Entry 6QIB (X-ray diffraction, 2.80 A resolution); this record covers chains A and P of the 3 polymer chains in the assembly.

== Chain A ==
Protein: DNA polymerase epsilon catalytic subunit A
From: Saccharomyces cerevisiae
Notes: EC 2.7.7.7
Reference sequence: P21951 (DPOE_YEAST); numbering as in UniProt (aligned over 1-1187)
Chain sequence (1192 residues; row label = number of the first residue in the row; numbers below 1 keep their minus sign (Gly-4 is residue -4)):
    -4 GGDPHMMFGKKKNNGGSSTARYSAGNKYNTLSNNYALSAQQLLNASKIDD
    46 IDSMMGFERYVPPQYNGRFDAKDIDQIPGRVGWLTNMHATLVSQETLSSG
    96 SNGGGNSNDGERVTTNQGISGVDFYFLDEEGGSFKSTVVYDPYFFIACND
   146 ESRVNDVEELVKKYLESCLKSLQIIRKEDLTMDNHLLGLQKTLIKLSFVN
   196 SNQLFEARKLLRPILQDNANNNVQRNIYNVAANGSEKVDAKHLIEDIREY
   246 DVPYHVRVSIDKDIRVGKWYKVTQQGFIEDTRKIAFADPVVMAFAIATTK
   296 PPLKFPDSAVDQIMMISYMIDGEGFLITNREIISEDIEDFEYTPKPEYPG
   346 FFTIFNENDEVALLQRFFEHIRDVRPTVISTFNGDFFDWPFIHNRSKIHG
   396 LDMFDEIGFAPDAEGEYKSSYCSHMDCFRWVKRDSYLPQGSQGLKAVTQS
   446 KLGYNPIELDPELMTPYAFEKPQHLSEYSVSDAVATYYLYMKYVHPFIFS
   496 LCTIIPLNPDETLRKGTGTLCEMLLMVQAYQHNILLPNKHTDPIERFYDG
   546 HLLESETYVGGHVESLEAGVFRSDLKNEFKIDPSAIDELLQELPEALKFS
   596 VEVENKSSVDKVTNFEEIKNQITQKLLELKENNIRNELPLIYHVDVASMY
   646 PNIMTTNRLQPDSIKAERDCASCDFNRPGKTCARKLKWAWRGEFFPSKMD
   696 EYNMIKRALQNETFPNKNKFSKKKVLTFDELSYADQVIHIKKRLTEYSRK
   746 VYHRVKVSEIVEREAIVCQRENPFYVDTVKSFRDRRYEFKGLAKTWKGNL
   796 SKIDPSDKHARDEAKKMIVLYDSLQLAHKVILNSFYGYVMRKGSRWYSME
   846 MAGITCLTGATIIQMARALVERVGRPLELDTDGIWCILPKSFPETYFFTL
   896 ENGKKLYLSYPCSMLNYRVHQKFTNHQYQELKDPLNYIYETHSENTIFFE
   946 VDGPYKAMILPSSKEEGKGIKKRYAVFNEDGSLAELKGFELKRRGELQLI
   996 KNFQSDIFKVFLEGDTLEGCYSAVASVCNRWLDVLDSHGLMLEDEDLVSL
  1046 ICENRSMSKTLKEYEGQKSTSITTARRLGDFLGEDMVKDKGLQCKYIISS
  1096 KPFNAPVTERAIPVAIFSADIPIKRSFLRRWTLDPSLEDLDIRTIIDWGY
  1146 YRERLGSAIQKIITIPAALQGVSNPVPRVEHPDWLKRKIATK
Not modelled in the structure: -4 to 30, 91-111, 226-232, 713-716, 1186-1187
Construct notes: expression tag (-4 to 0); engineered mutation Ala290 (Asp in P21951), Ala292 (Glu in P21951)
UniProt features mapped onto this chain:
  - mutagenesis: Met644 (M644G: Increases rates of C-to-A transversion substitutions; M644I: In POL2-9; temperature-sensitive mutant), Pro710 (P710S: In POL2-18; temperature-sensitive mutant)
Bound ions: Ca2+: Asp640, Val641, Asp877 (together with 2'-deoxyadenosine 5'-triphosphate); 4Fe-4S cluster Fe: Cys665, Cys668, Cys677, Cys763
Residues lining bound ligands:
  - 2'-deoxyadenosine 5'-triphosphate (DTP): Tyr431, Asp640, Val641, Ala642, Ser643, Met644, Tyr645, Pro646, Arg781, Lys785, Lys824, Val825, Asn828, Tyr831, Thr876, Asp877
  - 4Fe-4S cluster (SF4): Asp664, Cys665, Cys668, Phe670, Asn671, Lys675, Cys677, Ala678, Ile761, Cys763, Arg765
What the authors report for this chain:
  - 4Fe-4S cluster coordination: Cys665, Cys668, Cys677, Cys763
  - conformationally variable residues (order/disorder transition): Ala666 to Lys675
  - mutagenesis - C665S/C668S: abolished binding to 4Fe-4S cluster
  - mutagenesis - C665S/C668S: decreased catalytic activity

== Chain P ==
Molecule: Primer_11ddC
Sequence (11 nucleotides; numbered 1 to 11; the number before each row is that of its first residue):
     1 TAACCGCGTTC
Modified residues: DOC (2',3'-dideoxycytidine-5'-monophosphate) at position 11

== Interface between chain A and chain P ==
Residue-residue contacts (30; chain A residue first):
  Pro433(A) - DT9(P)  phosphate contact
  Gln434(A) - DG8(P)  sugar contact
  Gln434(A) - DT9(P)  hydrogen bond to the phosphate
  Gly435(A) - DT9(P)  hydrogen bond to the phosphate
  Val750(A) - DC4(P)  phosphate contact
  Lys751(A) - DC4(P)  phosphate contact
  Asp875(A) - DOC_11(P)  sugar contact
  Thr876(A) - DOC_11(P)  sugar contact
  Asp877(A) - DOC_11(P)  sugar contact
  Lys967(A) - DT10(P)  hydrogen bond to the base
  Tyr969(A) - DOC_11(P)  hydrogen bond to the phosphate
  Leu981(A) - DT10(P)  phosphate contact
  Lys982(A) - DT10(P)  phosphate contact
  Lys982(A) - DOC_11(P)  salt bridge to the phosphate
  Gly983(A) - DT9(P)  phosphate contact
  Gly983(A) - DT10(P)  hydrogen bond to the phosphate
  Lys987(A) - DT9(P)  phosphate contact
  Lys987(A) - DT10(P)  phosphate contact
  Arg988(A) - DC7(P)  hydrogen bond to the base
  Arg988(A) - DG8(P)  hydrogen bond to the sugar
  Arg988(A) - DT9(P)  phosphate contact
  Arg989(A) - DG8(P)  salt bridge to the phosphate
  Arg989(A) - DT9(P)  hydrogen bond to the phosphate
  Ser1051(A) - DC7(P)  sugar contact
  Ser1051(A) - DG8(P)  phosphate contact
  Ser1053(A) - DG6(P)  phosphate contact
  Ser1053(A) - DC7(P)  hydrogen bond to the phosphate
  Tyr1059(A) - DC7(P)  hydrogen bond to the phosphate
  Gln1062(A) - DC5(P)  phosphate contact
  Gln1062(A) - DG6(P)  phosphate contact
Interface residues without a listed pair, chain A (23 interface residues in all): Glu873, Arg1050, Met1052
Interface residues without a listed pair, chain P (9 interface residues in all): DA3

== Summary ==
Chain A and chain P form an interface of 23 and 9 residues respectively; the contacts include 10 hydrogen
bonds and 2 salt bridges. Polar pairs include Lys967(A)-DT10(P), Arg988(A)-DC7(P) and Arg988(A)-DG8(P). From
the paper: C665S/C668S of chain A abolish binding to 4Fe-4S cluster; 4Fe-4S cluster coordination by Cys665(A),
Cys668(A) and Cys677(A) among others.
Here chain A is DNA polymerase epsilon catalytic subunit A (Saccharomyces cerevisiae) and chain P is
Primer_11ddC. Entry 6QIB (The crystal structure of Pol2CORE in complex with DNA and an incoming nucleotide,
carrying an Fe-S ...) was determined by X-ray diffraction (same publication as 6H1V).
